PDB entry 2WPH | X-ray diffraction, 1.50 A resolution | chains E and S of the 3 polymer chains in the assembly

[Chain E]
Protein: Coagulation factor ixa light chain
Source organism: Homo sapiens
Notes: EC 3.4.21.22; fragment: egf2 domain, residues 133-191
UniProt: P00740 (FA9_HUMAN); residues 87-145 here correspond to UniProt positions 133-191 (UniProt number = residue number + 46)
Chain sequence (59 residues; each row starts with the number of its first residue):
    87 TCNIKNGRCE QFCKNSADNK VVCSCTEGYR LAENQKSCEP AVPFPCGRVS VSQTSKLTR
UniProt features mapped onto this chain:
  - site: Arg-145 (Cleavage)
Disulfides: Cys-88/Cys-99, Cys-95/Cys-109, Cys-111/Cys-124

[Chain S]
Protein: Coagulation factor ixa heavy chain
Source organism: Homo sapiens
Notes: EC 3.4.21.22; fragment: catalytic domain, residues 227-461
UniProt: P00740 (FA9_HUMAN); the construct lacks a stretch of the UniProt sequence and is renumbered around it, so the offset changes along the chain: 16-36 = UniProt 227-247; 38-61 = UniProt 248-271; 62-65 = UniProt 274-277; 69-98 = UniProt 280-309; 7 more segments
Chain sequence (235 residues; row label = number of the first residue in the row; note: 5 numbers in that range are skipped by the numbering (no residue carries them; nothing is unmodelled there); a row labelled like 61A-61B holds insertion residues (61A, then the next letters in order)):
    16 VVGGEDAKPG QFPWQVVLNG K
    38 VDAFCGGSIV NEKWIVTAAH CVET
61A-61B GV
    62 KITV
   65A V
    66 A
    69 GEHNIEETEH TEQKRNVIRI IPHHNFNAAI
98A-98B NT
    99 YNHDIALLEL DEPLVLNSYV TPICIADK
126A-126B EY
   127 TNIFLKFGSG YVSGWGRVF
   147 HKGRSALVLQ YLRVPLVDRA TCLRSTKFTI TNNMFCAG
  184A F
   185 HEGG
  188A R
   189 DSCQGDSGGP HVTEVEGTSF LTGIISWGE
   219 ECA
  221A M
   222 KGKYGIYTKV SRYVNWIKEK TKLT
Construct notes: engineered mutation Phe-94 (Tyr305 in P00740), Thr-98B (Lys311 in P00740), Thr-177 (Tyr391 in P00740)
UniProt features mapped onto this chain:
  - active site (Charge relay system): His-57, Asp-102, Ser-195
  - binding site (Ca(2+)): Glu-70, Asn-72, Glu-75, Glu-77, Glu-80
Disulfides: Cys-42/Cys-58, Cys-168/Cys-182, Cys-191/Cys-220
Metal / ion sites: Ca2+: Glu-70, Asn-72, Glu-75, Glu-77, Glu-80
Reported in the primary citation:
  - contacts within the chain: Asn-100/Thr-177 (hydrogen bond), His-185/Tyr-225 (hydrogen bond)
  - binding site for D-phe-pro-arg-chloromethyl ketone: His-57, Tyr-99, Ser-195
  - catalytic residues: His-57, Ser-195
  - specificity-determining residues: Asn-95
  - allosteric site: Val-16, Asp-21, Trp-141, Val-154, Cys-191, Gly-193, Asp-194, Cys-220
  - mutagenesis - Y177T (2-fold): increased catalytic activity (citing earlier work)
  - conformationally variable residues (loop rearrangement): Tyr-99
  - mutagenesis - Y225P (11-fold): increased catalytic activity on Na+ (citing earlier work)

[How chain E and chain S interact]
Cross-chain cystine bridges: Cys-132(E)/Cys-122(S)
Residue-residue contacts (34; chain E residue first):
  Asn-92(E) with Tyr-126B(S), hydrogen bond
  Glu-96(E) with Glu-204(S)
  Gln-97(E) with Tyr-126B(S)
  Phe-98(E) with Ala-124(S), hydrophobic; Tyr-126B(S), hydrophobic
  Cys-99(E) with Tyr-126B(S), hydrogen bond (backbone-side chain)
  Thr-112(E) with Cys-122(S)
  Tyr-115(E) with Thr-206(S)
  Phe-130(E) with Leu-114(S); Asn-115(S); Ser-116(S)
  Pro-131(E) with Thr-119(S)
  Cys-132(E) with Pro-120(S); Ile-121(S); Cys-122(S), disulfide; Thr-206(S)
  Gly-133(E) with Trp-29(S); Pro-120(S), hydrogen bond (backbone-backbone); Cys-122(S); Gly-205(S); Thr-206(S); Ser-207(S), hydrogen bond (backbone-backbone)
  Arg-134(E) with Pro-28(S); Trp-29(S); Gly-205(S); Thr-206(S), hydrogen bond
  Val-135(E) with Gly-25(S); Gln-26(S)
  Ser-136(E) with Ser-116(S), hydrogen bond
  Val-137(E) with Gly-25(S); Ser-116(S); Tyr-117(S), hydrophobic
  Gln-139(E) with Lys-23(S); Pro-24(S), hydrogen bond (side chain-backbone)
Interface residues without a listed pair, chain S (24 interface residues in all): Ile-123, Phe-130, Val-203, Phe-208

[In short]
The interface between chain E and chain S involves 16 residues on one side and 24 on the other, with 1
disulfide bond and 7 hydrogen bonds. Polar contacts include Asn-92(E)/Tyr-126B(S), Cys-99(E)/Tyr-126B(S) and
Arg-134(E)/Thr-206(S). From the paper: catalytic residues His-57(S) and Ser-195(S); Y177T of chain S increases
catalytic activity.
Chain E is Coagulation factor ixa light chain and chain S is Coagulation factor ixa heavy chain, both from
Homo sapiens; the structure, factor IXa superactive triple mutant, was determined by X-ray diffraction
together with 2WPI, 2WPJ, 2WPK, 2WPL and 2WPM from the same study.
